Entry 3MKY (X-ray diffraction, 2.86 A resolution); this record covers chains T and B of the 4 polymer chains in the assembly.

Chain T:
Molecule: 18-nt DNA strand
Sequence (18 nucleotides; numbered 1 to 18; the number before each row is that of its first residue):
     1 CTGGGACCATGGTCCCAG

Chain B:
Molecule: Protein sopB
Organism: Escherichia coli
Notes: fragment: to 323
Reference sequence: P62558 (SOPB_ECOLI); residues 155-323 here = UniProt positions 155-323
Sequence (189 residues; numbered 135 to 323; the number before each row is that of its first residue):
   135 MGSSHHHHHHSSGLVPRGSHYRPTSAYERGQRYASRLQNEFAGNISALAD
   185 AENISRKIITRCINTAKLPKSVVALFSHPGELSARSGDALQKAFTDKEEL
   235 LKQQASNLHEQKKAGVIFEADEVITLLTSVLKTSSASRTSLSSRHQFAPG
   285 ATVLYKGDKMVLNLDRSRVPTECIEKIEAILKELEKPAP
Not modelled in the structure: 135-156, 272-323
Sequence notes: expression tag (135-154); conflict Asp255 (Glu in P62558)

Chain T / chain B interface:
Pairs across the interface (18; chain T residue first):
  DT10(T) with Ser217(B), hydrogen bond to the phosphate; Arg219(B), base contact; Ser220(B), phosphate contact
  DG11(T) with Arg195(B), base contact; Ser217(B), phosphate contact; Ala218(B), hydrogen bond to the phosphate; Arg219(B), hydrogen bond to the base
  DG12(T) with Arg163(B), salt bridge to the phosphate; Ser189(B), sugar contact; Ile192(B), phosphate contact; Arg195(B), hydrogen bond to the base; Arg219(B), base contact
  DT13(T) with Ile188(B), phosphate contact; Ser189(B), hydrogen bond to the phosphate; Lys191(B), base contact; Ile192(B), base contact
  DC15(T) with Arg190(B), base contact
  DC16(T) with Arg190(B), base contact

Overview:
6 residues of chain T and 11 residues of chain B are in contact; the contacts include 5 hydrogen bonds and 1
salt bridge. Among the polar pairs are DG11(T)-Arg219(B), DG12(T)-Arg195(B) and DT10(T)-Ser217(B).
Here chain T is an 18-nt DNA strand and chain B is Protein sopB (Escherichia coli). Entry 3MKY (Structure of
SopB(155-323)-18mer DNA complex, I23 form) was determined by X-ray diffraction, deposited together with 3MKW
and 3KZ5.
